Entry 8ETW (electron microscopy, 2.64 A resolution); this record covers chains Q and V of the 10 polymer chains in the assembly.

# Chain Q
Protein: Chromatin-remodeling ATPase INO80
Source organism: Saccharomyces cerevisiae S288C
Notes: EC 3.6.4.-
Reference sequence: P53115 (INO80_YEAST); numbering as in UniProt (aligned over 948-1432)
Sequence (485 residues; numbered 948 to 1432; the number before each row is that of its first residue):
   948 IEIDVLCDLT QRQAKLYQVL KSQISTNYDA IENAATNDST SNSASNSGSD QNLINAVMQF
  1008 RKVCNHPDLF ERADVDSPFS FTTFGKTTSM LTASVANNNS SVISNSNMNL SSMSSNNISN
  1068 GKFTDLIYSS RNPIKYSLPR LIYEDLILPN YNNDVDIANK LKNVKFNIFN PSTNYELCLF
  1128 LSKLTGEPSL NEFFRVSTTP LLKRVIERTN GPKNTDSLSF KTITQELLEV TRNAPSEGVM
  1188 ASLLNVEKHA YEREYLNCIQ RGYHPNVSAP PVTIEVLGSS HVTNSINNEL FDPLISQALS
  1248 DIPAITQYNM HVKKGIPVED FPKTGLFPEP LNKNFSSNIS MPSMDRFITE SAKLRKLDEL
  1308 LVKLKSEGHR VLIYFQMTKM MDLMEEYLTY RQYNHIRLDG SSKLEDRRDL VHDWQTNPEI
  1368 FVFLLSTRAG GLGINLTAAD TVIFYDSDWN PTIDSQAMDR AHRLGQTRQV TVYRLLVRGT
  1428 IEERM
Not modelled in the structure: 986-998, 1037-1068, 1346-1355, 1375-1381, 1409-1413

# Chain V
Protein: RuvB-like protein 1
Source organism: Saccharomyces cerevisiae S288C
Notes: EC 3.6.4.12
Reference sequence: Q03940 (RUVB1_YEAST); residue numbers follow UniProt; this construct covers 21-463
Sequence (443 residues; row label = number of the first residue in the row):
    21 VTRTAAHTHI KGLGLDESGV AKRVEGGFVG QIEAREACGV IVDLIKAKKM SGRAILLAGG
    81 PSTGKTALAL AISQELGPKV PFCPLVGSEL YSVEVKKTET LMENFRRAIG LRIKETKEVY
   141 EGEVTELTPE DAENPLGGYG KTISHVIVGL KSAKGTKTLR LDPTIYESIQ REKVSIGDVI
   201 YIEANTGAVK RVGRSDAYAT EFDLETEEYV PLPKGEVHKK KEIVQDVTLH DLDVANARPQ
   261 GGQDVISMMG QLLKPKKTEI TEKLRQEVNK VVAKYIDQGV AELIPGVLFI DEVNMLDIEI
   321 FTYLNKALES NIAPVVVLAS NRGMTTVRGT EDVISPHGVP PDLIDRLLIV RTLPYDKDEI
   381 RTIIERRATV ERLQVESSAL DLLATMGTET SLRYALQLLA PCGILAQTSN RKEIVVNDVN
   441 EAKLLFLDAK RSTKILETSA NYL
Small-molecule neighbours: ADP (adenosine-5'-diphosphate): Ala26, His27, His29, Ile30, Gly47, Phe48, Val49, Gln51, Gly80, Pro81, Ser82, Thr83, Gly84, Lys85, Thr86, Ala87, Tyr375, Ile383, Leu412, Arg413, Leu416

# Chain Q / chain V interface
Pairs across the interface (103; chain Q residue first):
  Lys962(Q) - Pro98(V)
  Gln965(Q) - Gln94(V)
  Gln965(Q) - Pro98(V)
  Val966(Q) - Pro98(V)
  Ser969(Q) - Lys66(V)
  Ser969(Q) - Glu95(V)
  Ser969(Q) - Leu96(V)
  Ser969(Q) - Gly97(V)
  Thr973(Q) - Glu95(V)
  Asp1021(Q) - Lys241(V)  salt bridge
  Asp1021(Q) - Ile243(V)
  Val1022(Q) - Tyr201(V)
  Val1022(Q) - Lys241(V)
  Val1022(Q) - Ile243(V)
  Ser1024(Q) - Lys137(V)  hydrogen bond
  Ser1024(Q) - Gln245(V)  hydrogen bond (backbone-side chain)
  Pro1025(Q) - Lys137(V)  hydrogen bond (backbone-side chain)
  Pro1025(Q) - Gln245(V)
  Phe1026(Q) - Ile133(V)  hydrophobic
  Phe1026(Q) - Glu135(V)
  Ser1027(Q) - Glu135(V)  hydrogen bond (backbone-side chain)
  Ser1027(Q) - Lys137(V)
  Ser1027(Q) - Asn205(V)
  Ser1027(Q) - Thr206(V)
  Phe1028(Q) - Leu252(V)  hydrophobic
  Phe1028(Q) - Asn256(V)
  Phe1028(Q) - Val291(V)  hydrophobic
  Thr1029(Q) - Asn205(V)  hydrogen bond (side chain-backbone)
  Thr1029(Q) - Thr206(V)
  Phe1031(Q) - Ala204(V)
  Phe1031(Q) - Asn205(V)
  Lys1033(Q) - Thr136(V)
  Lys1033(Q) - Glu138(V)
  Lys1033(Q) - Lys240(V)
  Thr1034(Q) - Glu138(V)  hydrogen bond (backbone-side chain)
  Thr1034(Q) - His238(V)
  Thr1034(Q) - Lys240(V)  hydrogen bond (backbone-side chain)
  Phe1070(Q) - Thr178(V)
  Phe1070(Q) - Arg180(V)
  Thr1071(Q) - Lys177(V)  hydrogen bond
  Thr1071(Q) - Thr178(V)  hydrogen bond (backbone-backbone)
  Thr1071(Q) - Leu179(V)
  Thr1071(Q) - Arg180(V)  hydrogen bond (backbone-backbone)
  Asp1072(Q) - Arg180(V)  salt bridge
  Leu1073(Q) - Arg180(V)  hydrogen bond (backbone-backbone)
  Leu1073(Q) - Leu181(V)
  Leu1073(Q) - Asp182(V)
  Ile1074(Q) - Asp182(V)
  Tyr1075(Q) - Asp182(V)  hydrogen bond (backbone-side chain)
  Tyr1075(Q) - Ile185(V)  hydrophobic
  Tyr1075(Q) - Thr206(V)
  Tyr1075(Q) - Gly262(V)
  Tyr1075(Q) - Gln263(V)  hydrogen bond (side chain-backbone)
  Tyr1075(Q) - Asp264(V)
  Ser1077(Q) - Asn205(V)  hydrogen bond (side chain-backbone)
  Ser1077(Q) - Thr206(V)
  Asn1079(Q) - Asn256(V)
  Ile1081(Q) - Asn256(V)
  Ile1081(Q) - Glu287(V)
  Asn1213(Q) - Asp251(V)  hydrogen bond
  Val1214(Q) - Val247(V)  hydrophobic
  Val1214(Q) - Asp251(V)
  Val1214(Q) - Leu252(V)  hydrophobic
  Val1214(Q) - Ala255(V)
  Ser1215(Q) - Thr206(V)
  Ser1215(Q) - Gln260(V)
  Ala1216(Q) - Ala255(V)
  Ala1216(Q) - Asn256(V)
  Ala1216(Q) - Pro259(V)
  Ala1216(Q) - Gln260(V)  hydrogen bond (backbone-backbone)
  Pro1217(Q) - Pro259(V)
  Pro1217(Q) - Gln260(V)
  Pro1218(Q) - Pro259(V)
  Pro1218(Q) - Asp264(V)
  Leu1237(Q) - Asp264(V)
  Leu1237(Q) - Val265(V)  hydrogen bond (backbone-backbone)
  Phe1238(Q) - Asp264(V)
  Ile1242(Q) - Val265(V)  hydrophobic
  Ser1243(Q) - Lys161(V)
  Ser1243(Q) - Val265(V)
  Gln1244(Q) - Thr162(V)  hydrogen bond
  Leu1246(Q) - Arg191(V)  hydrogen bond (backbone-side chain)
  Ser1247(Q) - Glu187(V)
  Ser1247(Q) - Gln190(V)  hydrogen bond
  Asp1248(Q) - Gln190(V)  hydrogen bond (backbone-side chain)
  Ile1249(Q) - Thr162(V)
  Pro1250(Q) - Tyr186(V)
  Thr1253(Q) - Asp151(V)
  Thr1253(Q) - Thr162(V)
  Asn1256(Q) - Asp151(V)
  Met1257(Q) - Pro155(V)  hydrophobic
  Met1257(Q) - Thr162(V)
  Asp1267(Q) - Leu156(V)
  Phe1274(Q) - Met268(V)  hydrophobic
  Phe1274(Q) - Leu272(V)  hydrophobic
  Pro1275(Q) - Leu272(V)  hydrophobic
  Lys1280(Q) - Glu227(V)
  Ser1283(Q) - Glu192(V)  hydrogen bond
  Ser1284(Q) - Glu192(V)
  Ser1284(Q) - Lys210(V)
  Ile1286(Q) - Lys210(V)
  Met1288(Q) - Tyr201(V)  hydrophobic
  Met1288(Q) - Val212(V)  hydrophobic
Other interface residues (no listed pair), chain Q (66 interface residues in all): Ser972, Glu1018, Thr1035, Ser1036, Lys1069, Pro1080, Leu1149, Asn1204, Asp1239, Pro1240, Ile1252, Lys1261, Ile1263, Pro1269
Other interface residues (no listed pair), chain V (81 interface residues in all): Asp36, Lys99, Tyr140, Pro149, Ala152, Glu153, Gly158, Gly160, Ile163, Thr184, Ile202, Glu203, Gly207, Ala208, Val209, Glu225, Thr226, Glu242, Val244, Gly261, Ser267, Met269, Gln271, Leu284, Val288, Tyr295

# In short
Chain Q and chain V form an interface of 66 and 81 residues respectively, with 22 hydrogen bonds and 2 salt
bridges. Polar pairs include Asp1021(Q)-Lys241(V), Asp1072(Q)-Arg180(V) and Ser1024(Q)-Lys137(V). Bound to
chain V: ADP.
Chain Q is Chromatin-remodeling ATPase INO80 and chain V is RuvB-like protein 1, both from Saccharomyces
cerevisiae S288C; the structure, Class3 of INO80-Hexasome complex, was determined by electron microscopy (same
publication as 8ETS, 8ETT, 8ETU, 8ETV, 8EU9, 8EUE, 8EUF and 8EUJ).
